Entry 4QZZ (X-ray diffraction, 2.90 A resolution); this record covers chains L and V of the 28 polymer chains in the assembly.

# Chain L
Name: Proteasome subunit beta type-6
Source organism: Saccharomyces cerevisiae
Notes: EC 3.4.25.1
UniProt: P23724 (PSB6_YEAST); residues 1-222 here correspond to UniProt positions 20-241 (UniProt number = residue number + 19)
Sequence (222 residues; numbered 1 to 222; the number before each row is that of its first residue):
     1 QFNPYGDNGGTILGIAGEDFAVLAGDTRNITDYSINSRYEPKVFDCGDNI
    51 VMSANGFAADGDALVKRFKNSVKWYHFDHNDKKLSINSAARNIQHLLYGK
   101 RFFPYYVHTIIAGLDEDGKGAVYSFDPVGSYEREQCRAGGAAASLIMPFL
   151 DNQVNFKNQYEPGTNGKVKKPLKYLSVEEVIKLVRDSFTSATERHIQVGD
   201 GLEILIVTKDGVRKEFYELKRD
Metal / ion sites: Mg2+: D222 (shared with I163(V), D166(V), S169(V) of chain V)

# Chain V
Name: Proteasome subunit beta type-2
Source organism: Saccharomyces cerevisiae
Notes: EC 3.4.25.1
UniProt: P25043 (PSB2_YEAST); residues 1-232 here correspond to UniProt positions 30-261 (UniProt number = residue number + 29)
Sequence (232 residues; row label = number of the first residue in the row):
     1 TTIVGVKFNNGVVIAADTRSTQGPIVADKNCAKLHRISPKIWCAGAGTAA
    51 DTEAVTQLIGSNIELHSLYTSREPRVVSALQMLKQHLFKYQGHIGAYLIV
   101 AGVDPTGSHLFSIHAHGSTDVGYYLSLGSGSLAAMAVLESHWKQDLTKEE
   151 AIKLASDAIQAGIWNDLGSGSNVDVCVMEIGKDAEYLRNYLTPNVREEKQ
   201 KSYKFPRGTTAVLKESIVNICDIQEEQVDITA
Disordered / not traced: 227-232
Swiss-Prot annotation at these positions:
  - active site: T1 (Nucleophile)
Covalently attached groups: Omuralide, open form (SLA) linked to T1
Metal / ion sites: Mg2+: I163, D166, S169 (shared with D222(L) of chain L)
Ligand contacts: Omuralide, open form (SLA): R19, S20, T21, C31, K33, G45, A46, G47, A49, S129, G168

# Interface between chain L and chain V
Pairs across the interface (62; chain L residue first):
  R28(L) - L167(V)
  I30(L) - L167(V)  hydrophobic
  D32(L) - L167(V)
  Y33(L) - N165(V)
  Y33(L) - D166(V)
  Y33(L) - L167(V)  hydrogen bond (backbone-backbone)
  Y33(L) - G168(V)
  S34(L) - L167(V)
  I35(L) - W164(V)
  I35(L) - L167(V)  hydrophobic
  R38(L) - W164(V)  hydrogen bond (side chain-backbone)
  R38(L) - N165(V)
  F149(L) - Y203(V)  hydrophobic
  N152(L) - F205(V)
  Q153(L) - Y203(V)
  Q153(L) - F205(V)
  N158(L) - T209(V)
  Q159(L) - F205(V)
  Q159(L) - T209(V)
  Y160(L) - T209(V)  hydrogen bond (backbone-backbone)
  Y160(L) - A211(V)  hydrophobic
  P162(L) - P206(V)  hydrophobic
  P162(L) - R207(V)
  P162(L) - G208(V)
  N165(L) - V212(V)
  G166(L) - A211(V)
  E179(L) - K201(V)
  K182(L) - Q200(V)
  L183(L) - Y203(V)
  R185(L) - E197(V)  salt bridge
  R185(L) - Q200(V)  hydrogen bond
  D186(L) - K199(V)
  D186(L) - Q200(V)  hydrogen bond (side chain-backbone)
  D186(L) - K201(V)  hydrogen bond (side chain-backbone)
  D186(L) - Y203(V)  hydrogen bond
  T189(L) - R196(V)
  S190(L) - R196(V)
  E193(L) - V26(V)
  E193(L) - K29(V)  salt bridge
  E193(L) - R196(V)
  R194(L) - P24(V)
  R194(L) - I25(V)
  R194(L) - V26(V)  hydrogen bond (backbone-backbone)
  R194(L) - A27(V)  hydrogen bond (side chain-backbone)
  R194(L) - K29(V)
  H195(L) - P24(V)
  H195(L) - I25(V)
  I196(L) - R19(V)
  I196(L) - T21(V)
  I196(L) - P24(V)  hydrogen bond (backbone-backbone)
  I196(L) - V26(V)  hydrophobic
  I196(L) - L167(V)
  K220(L) - N194(V)  hydrogen bond (side chain-backbone)
  R221(L) - W164(V)
  D222(L) - R19(V)  salt bridge
  D222(L) - I163(V)
  D222(L) - W164(V)
  D222(L) - D166(V)
  D222(L) - S169(V)
  D222(L) - G170(V)
  D222(L) - S171(V)  hydrogen bond (side chain-backbone)
  D222(L) - N194(V)
Interface residues without a listed pair, chain L (33 interface residues in all): L145, E161, E218
Interface residues without a listed pair, chain V (33 interface residues in all): G23, D28, T210

# Summary
The chain L/chain V interface involves 33 residues from each chain, with 12 hydrogen bonds and 3 salt bridges.
Polar contacts include R185(L)-E197(V), E193(L)-K29(V) and D222(L)-R19(V). Covalently linked Omuralide, open
form: at T1(V). From UniProt: active-site residue T1(V) on chain V.
Chain L is Proteasome subunit beta type-6 and chain V is Proteasome subunit beta type-2, both from
Saccharomyces cerevisiae; the structure, yCP in complex with Omuralide, was determined by X-ray diffraction
together with 4QUX, 4QUY, 4QV0, 4QV1, 4QV3, 4QV4 and 42 further entries from the same study.
